PDB entry 4MH3 | X-ray diffraction, 2.40 A resolution | chains C and D of the 12 polymer chains in the assembly

# Chain C (and D)
Protein: Thioredoxin-dependent peroxide reductase, mitochondrial
Source organism: Bos taurus
Notes: EC 1.11.1.15; chain D of this document is another copy of the same molecule, construct and numbering; everything in this record applies to it too
UniProt: P35705 (PRDX3_BOVIN); residues 1-195 here correspond to UniProt positions 63-257 (UniProt number = residue number + 62)
Amino-acid sequence (220 residues; row label = number of the first residue in the row; numbers below 1 keep their minus sign (Met-24 is residue -24)):
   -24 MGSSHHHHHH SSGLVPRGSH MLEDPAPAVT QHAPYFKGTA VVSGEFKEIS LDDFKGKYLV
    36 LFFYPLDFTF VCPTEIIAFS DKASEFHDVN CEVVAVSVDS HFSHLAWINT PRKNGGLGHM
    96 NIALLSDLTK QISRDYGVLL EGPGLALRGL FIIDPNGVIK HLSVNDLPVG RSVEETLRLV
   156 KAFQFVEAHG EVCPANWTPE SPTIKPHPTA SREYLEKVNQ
Not modelled in the structure: -24 to 1, 171-195 (chain D: -24 to 1, 170-195)
Sequence notes: expression tag (-24 to 0); engineered mutation Leu190 (Phe252 in P35705)
Swiss-Prot annotation at these positions:
  - active site: Cys47 (Cysteine sulfenic acid (-SOH) intermediate)
  - modified residue: Lys22 (N6-succinyllysine), Lys30 (N6-acetyllysine), Thr85 (Phosphothreonine)
What the authors report for this chain:
  - catalytic residues: Cys47, Arg123, Cys168 (citing earlier work)
  - self-association interface (contacts with another copy of this molecule); pairs are residue here / residue on that copy: Lys12-Tyr10 (hydrogen bond)
  - mutagenesis - F190L: unchanged catalytic activity

# Interface between chain C and chain D
Cross-chain cystine bridges: Cys47(C)-Cys168(D), Cys168(C)-Cys47(D)
Pairs across the interface - 58 pairs, chain C then chain D:
  Val4(C) - Asp141(D)
  Thr5(C) - Asp141(D)
  Phe45(C) - Cys168(D)
  Val46(C) - Glu166(D)
  Cys47(C) - Cys168(D)  disulfide
  Cys47(C) - Pro169(D)
  Arg123(C) - Glu166(D)  salt bridge
  Ile134(C) - Asp141(D)
  Lys135(C) - Asn140(D)
  Lys135(C) - Asp141(D)  salt bridge
  Lys135(C) - Leu142(D)
  His136(C) - Val139(D)
  His136(C) - Asn140(D)  hydrogen bond
  Leu137(C) - Leu137(D)  hydrophobic
  Leu137(C) - Ser138(D)
  Leu137(C) - Val139(D)  hydrogen bond (backbone-backbone)
  Ser138(C) - His136(D)
  Ser138(C) - Leu137(D)
  Ser138(C) - Ser138(D)
  Val139(C) - Val4(D)
  Val139(C) - His136(D)  hydrogen bond (backbone-side chain)
  Val139(C) - Leu137(D)  hydrogen bond (backbone-backbone)
  Asn140(C) - Val4(D)
  Asn140(C) - Lys135(D)
  Asn140(C) - His136(D)  hydrogen bond
  Asn140(C) - Phe158(D)
  Asp141(C) - Val4(D)
  Asp141(C) - Lys135(D)  salt bridge
  Asp141(C) - Phe158(D)
  Leu142(C) - Lys135(D)
  Leu142(C) - Phe158(D)  hydrophobic
  Leu142(C) - Val161(D)  hydrophobic
  Leu142(C) - Glu166(D)
  Pro143(C) - Glu166(D)
  Val144(C) - Leu154(D)  hydrophobic
  Val144(C) - Ala157(D)  hydrophobic
  Val144(C) - Phe158(D)  hydrophobic
  Gly145(C) - Arg153(D)
  Arg146(C) - Glu150(D)
  Arg146(C) - Arg153(D)
  Ser147(C) - Glu150(D)  hydrogen bond (backbone-side chain)
  Ser147(C) - Arg153(D)
  Glu150(C) - Ser147(D)  hydrogen bond (side chain-backbone)
  Arg153(C) - Val144(D)  hydrogen bond (side chain-backbone)
  Arg153(C) - Gly145(D)  hydrogen bond (side chain-backbone)
  Arg153(C) - Arg146(D)
  Arg153(C) - Ser147(D)
  Leu154(C) - Val144(D)  hydrophobic
  Ala157(C) - Val144(D)  hydrophobic
  Phe158(C) - Leu142(D)  hydrophobic
  Phe158(C) - Val144(D)  hydrophobic
  Val161(C) - Pro143(D)
  Glu166(C) - Val46(D)
  Glu166(C) - Leu142(D)
  Glu166(C) - Pro143(D)
  Val167(C) - Phe45(D)
  Cys168(C) - Phe45(D)  hydrogen bond (backbone-backbone)
  Cys168(C) - Cys47(D)  disulfide
Interface residues without a listed pair, chain C (32 interface residues in all): Pro48, Leu122, Pro169
Interface residues without a listed pair, chain D (31 interface residues in all): Thr5, Leu122, Arg123, Ile134, Val167

# Summary
The interface between chain C and chain D involves 32 residues on one side and 31 on the other; the contacts
include 2 disulfide bonds, 10 hydrogen bonds and 3 salt bridges. Polar pairs include Arg123(C)-Glu166(D),
Lys135(C)-Asp141(D) and His136(C)-Asn140(D). From the paper: catalytic residues Cys47(C), Arg123(C) and
Cys168(C); F190L of chain C leaves catalytic activity unchanged.
Both chains are Thioredoxin-dependent peroxide reductase, mitochondrial (Bos taurus). Entry 4MH3 (Crystal
structure of Bovine Mitochondrial Peroxiredoxin III) was determined by X-ray diffraction, deposited together
with 4MH2.
